PDB entry 3VEQ | X-ray diffraction, 2.25 A resolution | chains B and A

Chain B:
Name: Cationic trypsin
Organism: Bos taurus
Notes: EC 3.4.21.4
Reference sequence: P00760 (TRY1_BOVIN); residues 16-238 here correspond to UniProt positions 24-246 (UniProt number = residue number + 8)
Chain sequence (223 residues; each row starts with the number of its first residue):
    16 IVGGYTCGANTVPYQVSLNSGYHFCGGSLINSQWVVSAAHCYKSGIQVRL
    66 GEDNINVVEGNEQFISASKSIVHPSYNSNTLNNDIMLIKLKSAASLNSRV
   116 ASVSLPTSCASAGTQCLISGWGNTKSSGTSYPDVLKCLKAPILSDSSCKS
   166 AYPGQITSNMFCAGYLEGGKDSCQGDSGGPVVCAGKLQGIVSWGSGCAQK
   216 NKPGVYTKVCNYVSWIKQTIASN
Disulfide bonds: Cys22-Cys152, Cys40-Cys56, Cys124-Cys225, Cys131-Cys198, Cys163-Cys177, Cys188-Cys212
Construct notes: engineered mutation Val118 (Ile126 in P00760), Ala199 (Ser207 in P00760)
Ion coordination: Ca2+: Glu67, Asn69, Val72, Glu77
Curated features (UniProtKB/Swiss-Prot):
  - active site (Charge relay system): His55, Asp99, Ser192
  - binding site (Ca(2+)): Glu67, Asn69, Val72, Glu77
  - binding site (substrate): Asp186, Ser187, Gln189, Gly190, Ser192

Chain A:
Name: Chymotrypsin inhibitor 3
Organism: Psophocarpus tetragonolobus
Reference sequence: P10822 (ICW3_PSOTE); residues 604-786 here correspond to UniProt positions 25-207 (UniProt number = residue number - 579)
Chain sequence (183 residues; numbered 604 to 786; the number before each row is that of its first residue):
   604 DDDLVDAEGNLVENGGTYYLLPHIWAHGGGIETAKTGNEPCPLTVVRSPN
   654 EVSKGEPIRISSQFRSLFIPRGSLVALGFANPPSCAASPWWTVVDSPQGP
   704 AVKLSQQKLPEKDILVFKFEKVSHSNIHVYKLLYCQHDEEDVKCDQYIGI
   754 HRDRNGNRRLVVTEENPLELVLLKAKSETASSH
Not modelled in the structure: 779-786
Disulfide bonds: Cys644-Cys688, Cys738-Cys747
Construct notes: engineered mutation Arg668 (Leu89 in P10822)

Chain B / chain A interface:
Pairs across the interface - 54 pairs, chain B then chain A:
  Tyr37(B) with Leu614(A)
  His38(B) with Leu670(A)
  Phe39(B) with Leu670(A); Phe671(A), hydrophobic
  His55(B) with Phe667(A); Ser669(A); Phe671(A); Pro673(A)
  Lys58(B) with Asp605(A), salt bridge; Phe671(A); Arg674(A)
  Ser59(B) with Asp604(A)
  Tyr91(B) with Phe667(A)
  Asn92(B) with Asp744(A), hydrogen bond
  Ser93(B) with Phe667(A); Arg674(A); Gly675(A), hydrogen bond (side chain-backbone)
  Asn94(B) with Gly675(A); Leu677(A); Lys721(A), hydrogen bond; Val745(A)
  Leu96(B) with Gln666(A); Phe667(A), hydrophobic
  Asp99(B) with Phe667(A)
  Tyr167(B) with Glu714(A)
  Gly169(B) with Lys715(A)
  Gln170(B) with Glu714(A); Lys715(A)
  Asp186(B) with Arg668(A), salt bridge
  Ser187(B) with Arg668(A), hydrogen bond
  Cys188(B) with Arg668(A)
  Gln189(B) with Asn617(A); Phe667(A); Arg668(A); Ser669(A)
  Gly190(B) with Arg668(A), hydrogen bond (backbone-backbone); Ser669(A); Leu670(A)
  Asp191(B) with Arg668(A)
  Ser192(B) with Arg668(A), hydrogen bond (side chain-backbone); Ser669(A), hydrogen bond (side chain-backbone)
  Val206(B) with Arg668(A)
  Ser207(B) with Phe667(A); Arg668(A), hydrogen bond (backbone-backbone)
  Trp208(B) with Gln666(A); Phe667(A), hydrophobic; Arg668(A)
  Gly209(B) with Gln666(A), hydrogen bond (backbone-backbone); Arg668(A)
  Ser210(B) with Gln666(A), hydrogen bond; Glu714(A), hydrogen bond
  Gly211(B) with Arg668(A), hydrogen bond (backbone-side chain)
  Lys217(B) with Glu714(A), salt bridge
  Gly219(B) with Arg668(A)
Interface residues without a listed pair, chain B (39 interface residues in all): Ser35, Cys40, Cys56, Tyr57, Thr95, Tyr146, Cys212, Pro218, Tyr221
Interface residues without a listed pair, chain A (22 interface residues in all): Ser676, Glu743, Cys747

Summary:
Chain B and chain A form an interface of 39 and 22 residues respectively; the contacts include 12 hydrogen
bonds and 3 salt bridges. Among the polar pairs are Lys58(B)-Asp605(A), Asp186(B)-Arg668(A) and
Lys217(B)-Glu714(A).
Chain B is Cationic trypsin (Bos taurus) and chain A is Chymotrypsin inhibitor 3 (Psophocarpus
tetragonolobus); the structure, A binary complex betwwen bovine pancreatic trypsin and a engineered mutant
trypsin inhibitor, was determined by X-ray diffraction together with 3QYD and 3I29 from the same study.
